Entry 6RNQ (X-ray diffraction, 1.95 A resolution); this record covers chains A and B.

[Chain A (and B)]
Protein: Gem-associated protein 5
Organism: Homo sapiens
Notes: chain B of this document is another copy of the same molecule, construct and numbering; everything in this record applies to it too
UniProt: Q8TEQ6 (GEMI5_HUMAN); residues 845-1096 here = UniProt positions 845-1096
Sequence (252 residues; each row starts with the number of its first residue):
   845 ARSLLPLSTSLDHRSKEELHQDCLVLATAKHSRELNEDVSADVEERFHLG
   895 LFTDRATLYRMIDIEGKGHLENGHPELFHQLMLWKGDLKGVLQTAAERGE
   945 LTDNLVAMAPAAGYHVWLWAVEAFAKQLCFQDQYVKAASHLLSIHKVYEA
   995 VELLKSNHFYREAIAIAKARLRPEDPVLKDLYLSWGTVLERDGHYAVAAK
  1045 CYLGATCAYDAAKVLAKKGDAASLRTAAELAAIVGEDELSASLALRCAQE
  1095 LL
Not modelled in the structure: 877-883
Swiss-Prot annotation at these positions:
  - modified residue: Ser847 (Phosphoserine)
  - natural variant: His913 (H913R: In NEDCAM), His923 (H923P: In NEDCAM; uncertain significance), Leu925 (L925F: In NEDCAM; uncertain significance), Tyr958 (Y958H: In NEDCAM; uncertain significance), Ile988 (I988F: In NEDCAM), Ser1000 (S1000P: In NEDCAM; uncertain significance), Ala1007 (A1007T: In NEDCAM; uncertain significance), Asp1019 (D1019E: In NEDCAM; uncertain significance), Leu1068 (L1068P: In NEDCAM)
From the paper describing this entry:
  - self-association interface (contacts with another copy of this molecule); pairs are residue here / residue on that copy: Ala951-Ala951, Asp856, Asp866, Arg1005, Lys1044
  - mutagenesis - A951E: decreased binding to another copy of this molecule
  - mutagenesis - A951E (10-fold): decreased binding to Gemin5
  - conformationally variable residues (order/disorder transition): Arg877 to Val883
  - mutagenesis - A951E: decreased stability

[Chain A / chain B interface]
Contacting residue pairs (151):
  Leu848(A) - Val979(B)  hydrophobic
  Leu849(A) - Arg1005(B)
  Thr853(A) - Arg1005(B)  hydrogen bond
  Asp856(A) - Arg1005(B)  salt bridge
  Asp856(A) - Lys1044(B)  salt bridge
  His857(A) - Arg1005(B)
  Lys860(A) - Ala1040(B)
  Lys860(A) - Lys1062(B)
  Leu863(A) - Val1041(B)  hydrophobic
  Leu863(A) - Lys1044(B)
  His864(A) - Leu1059(B)
  His864(A) - Ala1066(B)
  His864(A) - Ser1067(B)
  His864(A) - Thr1070(B)
  Asp866(A) - Lys1044(B)  salt bridge
  Cys867(A) - Ala1040(B)
  Cys867(A) - Ala1043(B)  hydrophobic
  Cys867(A) - Lys1044(B)
  Cys867(A) - Leu1047(B)
  Leu868(A) - Thr1070(B)
  Leu868(A) - Glu1073(B)
  Leu868(A) - Leu1074(B)
  Leu870(A) - Lys1044(B)
  Leu870(A) - Leu1047(B)  hydrophobic
  Ala871(A) - Leu1047(B)  hydrophobic
  Ala871(A) - Leu1074(B)  hydrophobic
  Ala871(A) - Ile1077(B)
  Thr872(A) - Ile1077(B)
  Lys874(A) - Leu1047(B)
  Lys874(A) - Gly1048(B)
  Lys874(A) - Thr1050(B)
  His875(A) - Ile1077(B)
  His875(A) - Val1078(B)
  Gly894(A) - Lys1012(B)
  Leu895(A) - Arg1005(B)
  Leu895(A) - Ile1008(B)
  Leu895(A) - Ala1009(B)
  Leu895(A) - Lys1012(B)
  Leu895(A) - Tyr1026(B)  hydrogen bond (backbone-side chain)
  Leu895(A) - Trp1029(B)  hydrophobic
  Phe896(A) - Tyr1026(B)
  Phe896(A) - Trp1029(B)  hydrophobic
  Phe896(A) - Lys1044(B)
  Phe896(A) - Cys1045(B)
  Phe896(A) - Gly1048(B)
  Thr897(A) - Lys1012(B)  hydrogen bond (backbone-side chain)
  Asp898(A) - Lys1012(B)
  Arg899(A) - Lys1012(B)  hydrogen bond (side chain-backbone)
  Arg899(A) - Ala1013(B)  hydrogen bond (side chain-backbone)
  Arg899(A) - Arg1014(B)
  Arg899(A) - Leu1015(B)  hydrogen bond (side chain-backbone)
  Leu902(A) - Ala1009(B)
  Leu902(A) - Lys1012(B)
  Leu902(A) - Ala1013(B)
  Tyr903(A) - Ala1013(B)  hydrogen bond (side chain-backbone)
  Gln924(A) - Val979(B)
  Gln924(A) - Lys980(B)
  Gln924(A) - Ser983(B)  hydrogen bond
  Leu927(A) - Ser983(B)
  Leu927(A) - Arg1014(B)  hydrogen bond (backbone-side chain)
  Trp928(A) - Val979(B)  hydrophobic
  Trp928(A) - Ser983(B)  hydrogen bond
  Trp928(A) - Leu986(B)
  Trp928(A) - Glu1006(B)
  Trp928(A) - Ile1010(B)  hydrophobic
  Trp928(A) - Ala1013(B)
  Trp928(A) - Arg1014(B)  hydrogen bond (backbone-side chain)
  Asp947(A) - Asp947(B)
  Asp947(A) - Asn948(B)
  Asp947(A) - Ala951(B)
  Asn948(A) - Asp947(B)  hydrogen bond
  Asn948(A) - Lys980(B)
  Asn948(A) - His984(B)
  Val950(A) - Ala951(B)  hydrophobic
  Ala951(A) - Asp947(B)
  Ala951(A) - Val950(B)  hydrophobic
  Ala951(A) - Ala951(B)
  Ala951(A) - Trp961(B)  hydrogen bond (backbone-side chain)
  Pro954(A) - Pro954(B)  hydrophobic
  Pro954(A) - Tyr958(B)
  Pro954(A) - Trp961(B)
  Ala955(A) - Trp961(B)
  Ala955(A) - Ser987(B)
  Ala955(A) - His989(B)
  Tyr958(A) - Pro954(B)  hydrogen bond (side chain-backbone)
  Tyr958(A) - Tyr958(B)
  Trp961(A) - Ala951(B)  hydrogen bond (side chain-backbone)
  Trp961(A) - Pro954(B)
  Trp961(A) - Ala955(B)
  Lys980(A) - Asn948(B)  hydrogen bond
  Ser983(A) - Met952(B)
  His984(A) - Asn948(B)  hydrogen bond
  His984(A) - Met952(B)
  Leu986(A) - Trp928(B)
  Ser987(A) - Met952(B)
  Ser987(A) - Ala955(B)
  His989(A) - Ala955(B)  hydrogen bond (side chain-backbone)
  Arg1005(A) - Leu849(B)
  Arg1005(A) - Thr853(B)  hydrogen bond
  Arg1005(A) - Asp856(B)  salt bridge
  Arg1005(A) - Leu895(B)
  Glu1006(A) - Trp928(B)
  Ile1008(A) - Leu895(B)
  Ala1009(A) - Leu895(B)
  Ala1009(A) - Leu902(B)
  Ala1009(A) - Trp928(B)  hydrophobic
  Ile1010(A) - Trp928(B)  hydrophobic
  Lys1012(A) - Leu895(B)
  Lys1012(A) - Thr897(B)  hydrogen bond (side chain-backbone)
  Lys1012(A) - Asp898(B)
  Lys1012(A) - Arg899(B)  hydrogen bond (backbone-side chain)
  Lys1012(A) - Leu902(B)
  Ala1013(A) - Arg899(B)  hydrogen bond (backbone-side chain)
  Ala1013(A) - Leu902(B)
  Ala1013(A) - Tyr903(B)  hydrogen bond (backbone-side chain)
  Ala1013(A) - Trp928(B)
  Arg1014(A) - Arg899(B)
  Arg1014(A) - Leu927(B)  hydrogen bond (side chain-backbone)
  Arg1014(A) - Trp928(B)  hydrogen bond (side chain-backbone)
  Arg1014(A) - Gly930(B)
  Leu1015(A) - Arg899(B)  hydrogen bond (backbone-side chain)
  Tyr1026(A) - Leu895(B)  hydrogen bond (side chain-backbone)
  Tyr1026(A) - Phe896(B)  hydrophobic
  Trp1029(A) - Leu895(B)  hydrophobic
  Trp1029(A) - Phe896(B)  hydrophobic
  Ala1040(A) - Lys860(B)
  Ala1040(A) - Leu863(B)  hydrophobic
  Ala1040(A) - Cys867(B)
  Val1041(A) - Leu863(B)  hydrophobic
  Lys1044(A) - Asp856(B)  salt bridge
  Lys1044(A) - Asp866(B)  salt bridge
  Lys1044(A) - Cys867(B)
  Lys1044(A) - Leu870(B)
  Lys1044(A) - Phe896(B)
  Leu1047(A) - Cys867(B)
  Leu1047(A) - Leu870(B)  hydrophobic
  Leu1047(A) - Ala871(B)  hydrophobic
  Leu1047(A) - Lys874(B)
  Gly1048(A) - Phe896(B)
  Leu1059(A) - His864(B)
  Ala1066(A) - His864(B)
  Ser1067(A) - His864(B)  hydrogen bond
  Thr1070(A) - His864(B)
  Thr1070(A) - Leu868(B)
  Glu1073(A) - Leu868(B)
  Leu1074(A) - Leu868(B)
  Leu1074(A) - Ala871(B)  hydrophobic
  Ile1077(A) - Leu868(B)  hydrophobic
  Ile1077(A) - Thr872(B)
  Ile1077(A) - His875(B)
  Val1078(A) - His875(B)
Also at the interface, not in a pair above, chain A (79 interface residues in all): Ala845, Ser852, His892, Leu893, Gly930, Met952, Val965, Val979, Arg1016, Gly1037, Tyr1039, Ala1043, Cys1045, Lys1062
Also at the interface, not in a pair above, chain B (79 interface residues in all): Leu848, His857, His892, Leu893, Gly894, Lys929, Gly957, Val965, Asp976, Arg1016, Tyr1039

[In short]
The chain A/chain B interface involves 79 residues from each chain, with 28 hydrogen bonds and 6 salt bridges.
Polar pairs include Asp856(A)-Arg1005(B), Asp856(A)-Lys1044(B) and Asp866(A)-Lys1044(B). The paper reports
that A951E of chain A reduces binding to another copy of this molecule; conformational variability at
Arg877(A).
Both chains are Gem-associated protein 5 (Homo sapiens). Entry 6RNQ (Crystal structure of the dimerization
domain of Gemin5 at 1.95 A) was determined by X-ray diffraction, deposited together with 6RNS.
